4LWL - chain A; structure by X-ray diffraction, 1.60 A resolution.

Chain A:
Protein: Peptide methionine sulfoxide reductase MsrA
From: Alkaliphilus oremlandii
Notes: EC 1.8.4.11
UniProt: A8MI53 (A8MI53_ALKOO); residue numbers follow UniProt; this construct covers 1-209
Chain sequence (217 residues; row label = number of the first residue in the row):
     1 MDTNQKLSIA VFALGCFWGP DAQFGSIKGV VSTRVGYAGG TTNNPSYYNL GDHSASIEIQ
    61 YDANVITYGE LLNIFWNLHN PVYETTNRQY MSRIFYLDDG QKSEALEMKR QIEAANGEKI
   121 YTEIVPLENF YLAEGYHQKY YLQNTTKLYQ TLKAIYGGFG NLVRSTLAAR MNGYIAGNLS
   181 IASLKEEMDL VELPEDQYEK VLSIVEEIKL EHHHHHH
Not modelled in the structure: 1-5, 211-217
Modified / non-standard residues: Cys-16 (s-hydroxycysteine; CSO)
Sequence notes: engineered mutation Cys-16 (Sec in A8MI53), Ala-55 (Glu in A8MI53); expression tag (210-217)

Overview:
Chain A is Peptide methionine sulfoxide reductase MsrA (Alkaliphilus oremlandii); the structure, Crystal
structure of methionine sulfoxide reductase U16C/E55A from clostridium oremlandii, was determined by X-ray
diffraction (same publication as 4LWJ, 4LWK and 4LWM).
